PDB entry 2HDQ | X-ray diffraction, 2.10 A resolution | chain A

# Chain A
Name: Beta-lactamase
Organism: Escherichia coli K12
Notes: EC 3.5.2.6
UniProt: P00811 (AMPC_ECOLI); residues 4-361 here correspond to UniProt positions 20-377 (UniProt number = residue number + 16)
Sequence (358 residues; each row starts with the number of its first residue):
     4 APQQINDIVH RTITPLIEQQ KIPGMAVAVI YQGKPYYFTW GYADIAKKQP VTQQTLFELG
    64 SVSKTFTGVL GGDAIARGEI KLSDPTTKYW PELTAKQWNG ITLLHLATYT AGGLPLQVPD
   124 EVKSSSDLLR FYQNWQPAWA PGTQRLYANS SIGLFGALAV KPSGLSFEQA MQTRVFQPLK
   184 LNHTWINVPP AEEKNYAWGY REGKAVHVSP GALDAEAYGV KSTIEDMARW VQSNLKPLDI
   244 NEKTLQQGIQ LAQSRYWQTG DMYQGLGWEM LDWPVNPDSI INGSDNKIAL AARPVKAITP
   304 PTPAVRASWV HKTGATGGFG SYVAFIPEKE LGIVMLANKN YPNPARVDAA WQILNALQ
Small-molecule neighbours:
  - thiophene-2-carboxylic acid (C21), molecule 1: Ile-33, Gly-36, Pro-38, Tyr-40, Ala-231, Arg-232, Gln-235
  - thiophene-2-carboxylic acid (C21), molecule 2: Pro-140, Ala-141, Trp-142, Ala-143, Pro-144
  - thiophene-2-carboxylic acid (C21), molecule 3: Arg-148, Tyr-150, Glu-272, Lys-290, Ala-292, Leu-293
  - thiophene-2-carboxylic acid (C21), molecule 4: Val-211, Ser-212, Tyr-221, Ala-318, Thr-319, Gly-320
  - thiophene-2-carboxylic acid (C21), molecule 5: Asn-237, Leu-238, Pro-240, Leu-241, Gln-256, Ala-307, Arg-309, Pro-330
  - thiophene-2-carboxylic acid (C21), molecule 6: Gln-261, Thr-262, Gly-263, Pro-297, Val-298, Lys-299
UniProt features mapped onto this chain:
  - active site: Ser-64 (Acyl-ester intermediate)
  - binding site (a beta-lactam): Ser-64, Gln-120, Tyr-150, Asn-152, Ala-318, Asn-343
From the paper describing this entry:
  - binding site for thiophene-2-carboxylic acid: Arg-148, Tyr-150, Ser-212, Lys-290, Gly-320
  - conformationally variable residues: Lys-290
  - catalytic residues: Ser-64 (citing earlier work)

# Summary
Chain A binds 6 copies of thiophene-2-carboxylic acid. Curated annotation (UniProt) lists active-site residue
Ser-64 and 6 beta-lactam-binding residues. From the paper: the catalytic residue Ser-64; a binding site for
thiophene-2-carboxylic acid at Arg-148, Tyr-150 and Ser-212 among others.
Chain A is Beta-lactamase (Escherichia coli K12); the structure, AmpC beta-lactamase in complex with
2-carboxythiophene, was determined by X-ray diffraction together with 2HDR, 2HDS and 2HDU from the same study.
